PDB entry 1VQ8 | X-ray diffraction, 2.20 A resolution | chains 0 and Q of the 32 polymer chains in the assembly

[Chain 0]
Molecule: 23S ribosomal RNA
Source organism: Haloarcula marismortui
Sequence (2922 nucleotides; row label = number of the first residue in the row):
     2 UUGGCUACUA UGCCAGCUGG UGGAUUGCUC GGCUCAGGCG CUGAUGAAGG ACGUGCCAAG
    62 CUGCGAUAAG CCAUGGGGAG CCGCACGGAG GCGAAGAACC AUGGAUUUCC GAAUGAGAAU
   122 CUCUCUAACA AUUGCUUCGC GCAAUGAGGA ACCCCGAGAA CUGAAACAUC UCAGUAUCGG
   182 GAGGAACAGA AAACGCAAUG UGAUGUCGUU AGUAACCGCG AGUGAACGCG AUACAGCCCA
   242 AACCGAAGCC CUCACGGGCA AUGUGGUGUC AGGGCUACCU CUCAUCAGCC GACCGUCUCG
   302 ACGAAGUCUC UUGGAACAGA GCGUGAUACA GGGUGACAAC CCCGUACUCG AGACCAGUAC
   362 GACGUGCGGU AGUGCCAGAG UAGCGGGGGU UGGAUAUCCC UCGCGAAUAA CGCAGGCAUC
   422 GACUGCGAAG GCUAAACACA ACCUGAGACC GAUAGUGAAC AAGUAGUGUG AACGAACGCU
   482 GCAAAGUACC CUCAGAAGGG AGGCGAAAUA GAGCAUGAAA UCAGUUGGCG AUCGAGCGAC
   542 AGGGCAUACA AGGUCCCUCG ACGAAUGACC GACGCGCGAG CGUCCAGUAA GACUCACGGG
   602 AAGCCGAUGU UCUGUCGUAC GUUUUGAAAA ACGAGCCAGG GAGUGUGUCU GCAUGGCAAG
   662 UCUAACCGGA GUAUCCGGGG AGGCACAGGG AAACCGACAU GGCCGCAGGG CUUUGCCCGA
   722 GGGCCGCCGU CUUCAAGGGC GGGGAGCCAU GUGGACACGA CCCGAAUCCG GACGAUCUAC
   782 GCAUGGACAA GAUGAAGCGU GCCGAAAGGC ACGUGGAAGU CUGUUAGAGU UGGUGUCCUA
   842 CAAUACCCUC UCGUGAUCUA UGUGUAGGGG UGAAAGGCCC AUCGAGUCCG GCAACAGCUG
   902 GUUCCAAUCG AAACAUGUCG AAGCAUGACC UCCGCCGAGG UAGUCUGUGA GGUAGAGCGA
   962 CCGAUUGGUG UGUCCGCCUC CGAGAGGAGU CGGCACACCU GUCAAACUCC AAACUUACAG
  1022 ACGCCGUUUG ACGCGGGGAU UCCGGUGCGC GGGGUAAGCC UGUGUACCAG GAGGGGAACA
  1082 ACCCAGAGAU AGGUUAAGGU CCCCAAGUGU GGAUUAAGUG UAAUCCUCUG AAGGUGGUCU
  1142 CGAGCCCUAG ACAGCCGGGA GGUGAGCUUA GAAGCAGCUA CCCUCUAAGA AAAGCGUAAC
  1202 AGCUUACCGG CCGAGGUUUG AGGCGCCCAA AAUGAUCGGG ACUCAAAUCC ACCACCGAGA
  1262 CCUGUCCGUA CCACUCAUAC UGGUAAUCGA GUAGAUUGGC GCUCUAAUUG GAUGGAAGUA
  1322 GGGGUGAAAA CUCCUAUGGA CCGAUUAGUG ACGAAAAUCC UGGCCAUAGU AGCAGCGAUA
  1382 GUCGGGUGAG AACCCCGACG GCCUAAUGGA UAAGGGUUCC UCAGCACUGC UGAUCAGCUG
  1442 AGGGUUAGCC GGUCCUAAGU CAUACCGCAA CUCGACUAUG ACGAAAUGGG AAACGGGUUA
  1502 AUAUUCCCGU GCCACUAUGC AGUGAAAGUU GACGCCCUGG GGUCGAUCAC GCUGGGCAUU
  1562 CGCCCAGUCG AACCGUCCAA CUCCGUGGAA GCCGUAAUGG CAGGAAGCGG ACGAACGGCG
  1622 GCAUAGGGAA ACGUGAUUCA ACCUGGGGCC CAUGAAAAGA CGAGCAUAGU GUCCGUACCG
  1682 AGAACCGACA CAGGUGUCCA UGGCGGCGAA AGCCAAGGCC UGUCGGGAGC AACCAACGUU
  1742 AGGGAAUUCG GCAAGUUAGU CCCGUACCUU CGGAAGAAGG GAUGCCUGCU CCGGAACGGA
  1802 GCAGGUCGCA GUGACUCGGA AGCUCGGACU GUCUAGUAAC AACAUAGGUG ACCGCAAAUC
  1862 CGCAAGGACU CGUACGGUCA CUGAAUCCUG CCCAGUGCAG GUAUCUGAAC ACCUCGUACA
  1922 AGAGGACGAA GGACCUGUCA ACGGCGGGGG UAACUAUGAC CCUCUUAAGG UAGCGUAGUA
  1982 CCUUGCCGCA UCAGUAGCGG CUUGCAUGAA UGGAUUAACC AGAGCUUCAC UGUCCCAACG
  2042 UUGGGCCCGG UGAACUGUAC AUUCCAGUGC GGAGUCUGGA GACACCCAGG GGGAAGCGAA
  2102 GACCCUAUGG AGCUUUACUG CAGGCUGUCG CUGAGACGUG GUCGCCGAUG UGCAGCAUAG
  2162 GUAGGAGACA CUACACAGGU ACCCGCGCUA GCGGGCCACC GAGUCAACAG UGAAAUACUA
  2222 CCCGUCGGUG ACUGCGACUC UCACUCCGGG AGGAGGACAC CGAUAGCCGG GCAGUUUGAC
  2282 UGGGGCGGUA CGCGCUCGAA AAGAUAUCGA GCGCGCCCUA UGGCUAUCUC AGCCGGGACA
  2342 GAGACCCGGC GAAGAGUGCA AGAGCAAAAG AUAGCUUGAC AGUGUUCUUC CCAACGAGGA
  2402 ACGCUGACGC GAAAGCGUGG UCUAGCGAAC CAAUUAGCCU GCUUGAUGCG GGCAAUUGAU
  2462 GACAGAAAAG CUACCCUAGG GAUAACAGAG UCGUCACUCG CAAGAGCACA UAUCGACCGA
  2522 GUGGCUUGCU ACCUCGAUGU CGGUUCCCUC CAUCCUGCCC GUGCAGAAGC GGGCAAGGGU
  2582 GAGGUUGUUC GCCUAUUAAA GGAGGUCGUG AGCUGGGUUU AGACCGUCGU GAGACAGGUC
  2642 GGCUGCUAUC UACUGGGUGU GUAAUGGUGU CUGACAAGAA CGACCGUAUA GUACGAGAGG
  2702 AACUACGGUU GGUGGCCACU GGUGUACCGG UUGUUCGAGA GAGCACGUGC CGGGUAGCCA
  2762 CGCCACACGG GGUAAGAGCU GAACGCAUCU AAGCUCGAAA CCCACUUGGA AAAGAGACAC
  2822 CGCCGAGGUC CCGCGUACAA GACGCGGUCG AUAGACUCGG GGUGUGCGCG UCGAGGUAAC
  2882 GAGACGUUAA GCCCACGAGC ACUAACAGAC CAAAGCCAUC AU
Not modelled in the structure: 2-9, 126-127, 715, 971-998, 1560, 1952-1963, 2137-2236, 2339-2343, 2665-2666, 2915-2923
Modified / non-standard residues: 1MA (6-hydro-1-methyladenosine-5'-monophosphate) at position 628, OMU (o2'-methyluridine 5'-monophosphate) at position 2587, OMG (o2'-methylguanosine-5'-monophosphate) at position 2588, UR3 (3-methyluridine-5'-monophoshate) at position 2619, PSU (pseudouridine-5'-monophosphate) at position 2621
Metal / ion sites: Na+ site 1: U12 (together with Sr2+) (shared with 1 residue of chain R); Mg2+ site 1 near G28 (its only coordinating residue here); Sr2+ site 1: C34, U457, A459; Na+ site 2: C40, C443; Na+ site 3: G56, A59, G61; Na+ site 4: G66, U107, U108; Sr2+ site 2: G84, C85 (shared with 1 residue of chain T); Sr2+ site 3: C85, A86, C87 (shared with 1 residue of chain T); Mg2+ site 2 near U115 (its only coordinating residue here); Na+ site 5: C130, U146, G147; Na+ site 6: C141, G142; Sr2+ site 4: G147, A183 (shared with 1 residue of chain M); 75 more Mg2+ sites not listed; 2 more K+ sites not listed; 59 more Na+ sites not listed; 86 more Sr2+ sites not listed
Ligand contacts: sparsomycin (SPS): A2486, C2487, U2541, UR3_2619, U2620, A2637

[Chain Q]
Name: 50S ribosomal protein L21e
Source organism: Haloarcula marismortui
Reference sequence: P12734 (RL21_HALMA); numbering as in UniProt (aligned over 0-95)
Amino-acid sequence (96 residues; row label = number of the first residue in the row; numbering starts at 0):
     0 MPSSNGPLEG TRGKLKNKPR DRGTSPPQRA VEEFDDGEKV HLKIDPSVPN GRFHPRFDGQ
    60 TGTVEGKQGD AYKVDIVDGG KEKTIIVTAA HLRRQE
Not modelled in the structure: 0
Metal / ion sites: Na+: Asp20, Gly22, Ser24, Ser46

[Chain 0 / chain Q interface]
Pairs across the interface (113; chain 0 residue first):
  G948(0) - Gln94(Q)  base contact
  G948(0) - Glu95(Q)  hydrogen bond to the sugar
  U949(0) - His40(Q)  hydrogen bond to the base
  U949(0) - Gln94(Q)  hydrogen bond to the base
  U949(0) - Glu95(Q)  hydrogen bond to the sugar
  G950(0) - His40(Q)  hydrogen bond to the sugar
  G950(0) - Gly58(Q)  hydrogen bond to the base
  A951(0) - Lys42(Q)  phosphate contact
  A951(0) - Asp57(Q)  sugar contact
  A951(0) - Gly58(Q)  sugar contact
  G952(0) - Lys42(Q)  phosphate contact
  G953(0) - Gly12(Q)  phosphate contact
  G953(0) - Lys13(Q)  phosphate contact
  G953(0) - Lys17(Q)  base contact
  A1007(0) - Arg11(Q)  hydrogen bond to the phosphate
  C1008(0) - Arg11(Q)  salt bridge to the phosphate
  U1009(0) - Lys15(Q)  salt bridge to the phosphate
  C1010(0) - Pro18(Q)  phosphate contact
  A1018(0) - Gly58(Q)  sugar contact
  A1018(0) - Gln59(Q)  hydrogen bond to the sugar
  A1018(0) - Thr60(Q)  hydrogen bond to the base
  C1019(0) - Lys38(Q)  hydrogen bond to the phosphate
  C1019(0) - Thr60(Q)  sugar contact
  C1019(0) - Gln94(Q)  hydrogen bond to the base
  A1020(0) - Lys38(Q)  salt bridge to the phosphate
  G2295(0) - Ser3(Q)  base contact
  G2295(0) - Asn4(Q)  hydrogen bond to the phosphate
  G2295(0) - Gly5(Q)  hydrogen bond to the phosphate
  C2296(0) - Ser2(Q)  hydrogen bond to the base
  C2296(0) - Ser3(Q)  hydrogen bond to the phosphate
  C2296(0) - Asn4(Q)  phosphate contact
  C2296(0) - Gly5(Q)  hydrogen bond to the phosphate
  C2296(0) - Pro6(Q)  phosphate contact
  C2296(0) - Leu7(Q)  hydrogen bond to the phosphate
  C2296(0) - Glu8(Q)  hydrogen bond to the phosphate
  U2297(0) - Ser2(Q)  hydrogen bond to the base
  U2297(0) - Leu7(Q)  phosphate contact
  U2297(0) - Glu8(Q)  phosphate contact
  U2297(0) - Gly9(Q)  hydrogen bond to the phosphate
  U2297(0) - Thr10(Q)  phosphate contact
  U2297(0) - Arg11(Q)  hydrogen bond to the sugar
  C2298(0) - Ser2(Q)  base contact
  C2298(0) - Arg11(Q)  salt bridge to the phosphate
  G2299(0) - Pro1(Q)  base contact
  G2299(0) - Ser2(Q)  base contact
  A2300(0) - Pro1(Q)  base contact
  A2303(0) - Asp57(Q)  sugar contact
  G2304(0) - Lys13(Q)  salt bridge to the phosphate
  G2304(0) - Arg55(Q)  hydrogen bond to the phosphate
  A2305(0) - Arg55(Q)  salt bridge to the phosphate
  U2306(0) - Pro1(Q)  phosphate contact
  A2307(0) - Pro1(Q)  phosphate contact
  A2353(0) - Arg21(Q)  hydrogen bond to the phosphate
  A2354(0) - Arg21(Q)  salt bridge to the phosphate
  G2363(0) - Leu7(Q)  base contact
  G2363(0) - Arg11(Q)  hydrogen bond to the phosphate
  A2364(0) - Arg11(Q)  salt bridge to the phosphate
  A2364(0) - Leu14(Q)  hydrogen bond to the sugar
  A2364(0) - Lys15(Q)  phosphate contact
  G2365(0) - Leu14(Q)  sugar contact
  G2365(0) - Lys15(Q)  phosphate contact
  G2365(0) - Asn16(Q)  hydrogen bond to the phosphate
  G2365(0) - Pro45(Q)  sugar contact
  G2365(0) - Ser46(Q)  phosphate contact
  C2366(0) - Asn16(Q)  phosphate contact
  C2366(0) - Arg21(Q)  phosphate contact
  C2366(0) - Gly22(Q)  hydrogen bond to the phosphate
  C2366(0) - Thr23(Q)  phosphate contact
  C2366(0) - Ser46(Q)  hydrogen bond to the phosphate
  A2367(0) - Gly22(Q)  phosphate contact
  A2367(0) - Thr23(Q)  hydrogen bond to the phosphate
  A2370(0) - Ser46(Q)  hydrogen bond to the base
  A2370(0) - Pro48(Q)  base contact
  G2385(0) - Gln67(Q)  base contact
  U2386(0) - Gln67(Q)  hydrogen bond to the base
  U2387(0) - Thr83(Q)  hydrogen bond to the sugar
  U2387(0) - Ile85(Q)  sugar contact
  C2388(0) - His53(Q)  sugar contact
  C2388(0) - Phe56(Q)  phosphate contact
  C2388(0) - Lys82(Q)  phosphate contact
  C2388(0) - Thr83(Q)  hydrogen bond to the phosphate
  U2389(0) - His53(Q)  sugar contact
  U2389(0) - Arg55(Q)  phosphate contact
  U2389(0) - Phe56(Q)  phosphate contact
  U2389(0) - Lys82(Q)  salt bridge to the phosphate
  U2390(0) - Asn4(Q)  sugar contact
  U2390(0) - Arg55(Q)  salt bridge to the phosphate
  C2392(0) - Arg55(Q)  sugar contact
  C2392(0) - Asp77(Q)  hydrogen bond to the sugar
  C2392(0) - Lys82(Q)  hydrogen bond to the phosphate
  C2393(0) - Asp77(Q)  sugar contact
  C2393(0) - Gly78(Q)  sugar contact
  C2393(0) - Gly79(Q)  hydrogen bond to the phosphate
  C2393(0) - Lys80(Q)  phosphate contact
  C2393(0) - Lys82(Q)  salt bridge to the phosphate
  A2394(0) - Gly79(Q)  phosphate contact
  A2394(0) - Lys80(Q)  hydrogen bond to the phosphate
  A2395(0) - Lys80(Q)  salt bridge to the phosphate
  A2402(0) - Gly50(Q)  hydrogen bond to the phosphate
  A2402(0) - Arg51(Q)  sugar contact
  C2403(0) - Asn49(Q)  phosphate contact
  C2403(0) - Gly50(Q)  hydrogen bond to the phosphate
  C2403(0) - Gln67(Q)  hydrogen bond to the base
  C2403(0) - Ala70(Q)  sugar contact
  C2403(0) - Ile85(Q)  sugar contact
  G2404(0) - Gln67(Q)  phosphate contact
  G2404(0) - Gly68(Q)  phosphate contact
  G2404(0) - Asp69(Q)  hydrogen bond to the phosphate
  G2404(0) - Ala70(Q)  phosphate contact
  C2423(0) - Leu7(Q)  sugar contact
  U2424(0) - Gly5(Q)  sugar contact
  U2424(0) - Pro6(Q)  phosphate contact
  U2424(0) - Leu7(Q)  sugar contact
Also at the interface, not in a pair above, chain 0 (52 interface residues in all): G2310, A2311, C2391, U2422, A2425
Also at the interface, not in a pair above, chain Q (55 interface residues in all): Lys72, Val76, Glu81, Ile84, Arg93

[Summary]
The interface between chain 0 and chain Q involves 52 residues on one side and 55 on the other; the contacts
include 41 hydrogen bonds and 12 salt bridges. Polar pairs include U949(0)-His40(Q), U949(0)-Gln94(Q) and
G950(0)-Gly58(Q). Bound to chain 0: sparsomycin.
Chain 0 is 23S ribosomal RNA and chain Q is 50S ribosomal protein L21e, both from Haloarcula marismortui; the
structure, The structure of CCDA-PHE-CAP-BIO and the antibiotic sparsomycin bound to the large ribosomal
subunit of haloarcula ..., was determined by X-ray diffraction (same publication as 1VQ4, 1VQ5, 1VQ9, 1VQK,
1VQL, 1VQM, 1VQO and 1VQP).
